4CV3 - chains A and B; structure by X-ray diffraction, 1.95 A resolution.

# Chain A (and B)
Name: Enoyl-[acyl-carrier-protein] reductase [NADH]
Source organism: Escherichia coli
Notes: EC 1.3.1.9; chain B of this document is another copy of the same molecule, construct and numbering; everything in this record applies to it too
UniProt: C6EFU4 (C6EFU4_ECOBD); numbering as in UniProt (aligned over 1-262)
Chain sequence (270 residues; numbered 1 to 270; the number before each row is that of its first residue):
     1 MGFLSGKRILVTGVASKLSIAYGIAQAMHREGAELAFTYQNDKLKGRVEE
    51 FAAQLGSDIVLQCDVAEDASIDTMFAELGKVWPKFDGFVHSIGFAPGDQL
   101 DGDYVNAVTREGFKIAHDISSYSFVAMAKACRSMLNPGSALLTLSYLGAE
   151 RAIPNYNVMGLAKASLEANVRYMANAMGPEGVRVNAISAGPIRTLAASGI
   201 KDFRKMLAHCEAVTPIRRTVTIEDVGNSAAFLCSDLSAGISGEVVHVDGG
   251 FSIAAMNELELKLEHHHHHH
Disordered / not traced: 1, 193-209, 258-270
Differences from the reference sequence: expression tag (263-270)
Small-molecule neighbours:
  - NADH (NAI; 1,4-dihydronicotinamide adenine dinucleotide): Gly13, Val14, Ala15, Ser19, Ile20, Ala21, Gln40, Leu44, Cys63, Asp64, Val65, Ala66, Ser91, Ile92, Gly93, Phe94, Ile119, Leu144, Ser145, Tyr146, Tyr156, Met159, Lys163, Ala189, Gly190, Pro191, Ile192
  - VT4 (2-hexyl-1-methyl-5-(2-methylphenoxy)pyridin-4(1H)-one): Gly93, Phe94, Ala95, Leu100, Tyr146, Ile153, Tyr156, Met159, Lys163, Pro191
Reported in the primary citation:
  - specificity-determining residues: Ile200, Met206 (proposed by the authors, not directly observed)

# Chain A / chain B interface
Pairs across the interface (87; chain A residue first):
  Val65(A) - Arg110(B)  hydrogen bond (backbone-side chain)
  Ala66(A) - Arg110(B)
  Glu67(A) - Arg110(B)
  Asp68(A) - Arg110(B)  salt bridge
  Ile71(A) - Arg110(B)
  Asp103(A) - Arg132(B)  salt bridge
  Asp103(A) - Ala176(B)
  Tyr104(A) - Val125(B)
  Tyr104(A) - Asn169(B)  hydrogen bond
  Tyr104(A) - Tyr172(B)  hydrophobic
  Tyr104(A) - Met173(B)  hydrophobic
  Val105(A) - Lys129(B)  hydrogen bond (backbone-side chain)
  Val105(A) - Arg132(B)
  Val105(A) - Ala176(B)  hydrophobic
  Asn106(A) - Lys129(B)  hydrogen bond (backbone-side chain)
  Asn106(A) - Arg132(B)  hydrogen bond
  Val108(A) - Tyr122(B)  hydrophobic
  Val108(A) - Val125(B)  hydrophobic
  Val108(A) - Lys129(B)  hydrogen bond (backbone-side chain)
  Thr109(A) - Tyr122(B)
  Arg110(A) - Val65(B)  hydrogen bond (side chain-backbone)
  Arg110(A) - Ala66(B)  hydrogen bond (side chain-backbone)
  Arg110(A) - Glu67(B)
  Arg110(A) - Asp68(B)  salt bridge
  Arg110(A) - Asp118(B)  salt bridge
  Arg110(A) - Tyr122(B)  hydrogen bond (backbone-side chain)
  Phe113(A) - His117(B)
  Phe113(A) - Ser121(B)
  Phe113(A) - Tyr122(B)
  Phe113(A) - Ser165(B)
  Lys114(A) - Lys114(B)
  His117(A) - Phe113(B)
  His117(A) - His117(B)
  His117(A) - Ser165(B)  hydrogen bond
  Asp118(A) - Arg110(B)  salt bridge
  Ser121(A) - Phe113(B)
  Ser121(A) - Leu161(B)
  Tyr122(A) - Thr109(B)
  Tyr122(A) - Arg110(B)  hydrogen bond (side chain-backbone)
  Tyr122(A) - Phe113(B)
  Val125(A) - Tyr104(B)
  Val125(A) - Val108(B)  hydrophobic
  Lys129(A) - Val105(B)  hydrogen bond (side chain-backbone)
  Lys129(A) - Asn106(B)  hydrogen bond (side chain-backbone)
  Lys129(A) - Val108(B)  hydrogen bond (side chain-backbone)
  Arg132(A) - Asp103(B)  salt bridge
  Arg132(A) - Val105(B)
  Arg132(A) - Asn106(B)  hydrogen bond
  Gly148(A) - Tyr172(B)  hydrogen bond (backbone-side chain)
  Ala149(A) - Arg171(B)  hydrogen bond (backbone-side chain)
  Glu150(A) - Arg171(B)  hydrogen bond (backbone-side chain)
  Arg151(A) - Tyr172(B)  hydrogen bond (backbone-side chain)
  Ala152(A) - Arg171(B)
  Ala152(A) - Tyr172(B)
  Ala152(A) - Asn175(B)
  Ile153(A) - Tyr172(B)
  Tyr156(A) - Tyr172(B)
  Asn157(A) - Tyr172(B)
  Gly160(A) - Tyr172(B)
  Leu161(A) - Ser165(B)
  Leu161(A) - Ala168(B)  hydrophobic
  Leu161(A) - Asn169(B)
  Leu161(A) - Tyr172(B)  hydrophobic
  Ala164(A) - Ala164(B)
  Ala164(A) - Ala168(B)  hydrophobic
  Ser165(A) - Phe113(B)
  Ser165(A) - His117(B)  hydrogen bond
  Ser165(A) - Leu161(B)
  Ala168(A) - Leu161(B)  hydrophobic
  Ala168(A) - Ala164(B)  hydrophobic
  Asn169(A) - Tyr104(B)  hydrogen bond
  Asn169(A) - Leu161(B)
  Arg171(A) - Ala149(B)  hydrogen bond (side chain-backbone)
  Arg171(A) - Glu150(B)  hydrogen bond (side chain-backbone)
  Arg171(A) - Ala152(B)
  Tyr172(A) - Tyr104(B)  hydrophobic
  Tyr172(A) - Gly148(B)  hydrogen bond (side chain-backbone)
  Tyr172(A) - Arg151(B)  hydrogen bond (side chain-backbone)
  Tyr172(A) - Ala152(B)
  Tyr172(A) - Ile153(B)
  Tyr172(A) - Tyr156(B)
  Tyr172(A) - Asn157(B)
  Tyr172(A) - Gly160(B)
  Tyr172(A) - Leu161(B)  hydrophobic
  Asn175(A) - Ala152(B)
  Ala176(A) - Asp103(B)
  Ala176(A) - Val105(B)  hydrophobic
Also at the interface, not in a pair above, chain A (43 interface residues in all): Ala126, Ala128, Met173, Met177
Also at the interface, not in a pair above, chain B (43 interface residues in all): Ile71, Ala107, Ala126, Met177

# Overview
The chain A/chain B interface involves 43 residues from each chain; the contacts include 25 hydrogen bonds and
6 salt bridges. Among the polar pairs are Asp68(A)-Arg110(B), Asp103(A)-Arg132(B) and Arg110(A)-Asp118(B).
Bound to chain A: compound VT4 and NADH. From the paper: specificity determinants Ile200(A) and Met206(A).
Both chains are Enoyl-[acyl-carrier-protein] reductase [NADH] (Escherichia coli). Entry 4CV3 (Crystal
structure of E. coli FabI in complex with NADH and PT166) was determined by X-ray diffraction, deposited
together with 4CUZ, 4CV0, 4CV1, 4CV2 and 4BKU.
